PDB entry 4TNV | X-ray diffraction, 3.60 A resolution | chains D and O of the 15 polymer chains in the assembly

# Chain D
Protein: Avermectin-sensitive glutamate-gated chloride channel GluCl alpha
Organism: Caenorhabditis elegans
UniProtKB: G5EBR3 (G5EBR3_CAEEL); the construct has insertions or renumbered stretches relative to UniProt, so the offset changes along the chain: 1-302 = UniProt 62-363; 306-339 = UniProt 422-455
Amino-acid sequence (347 residues; numbered 1 to 347; the number before each row is that of its first residue):
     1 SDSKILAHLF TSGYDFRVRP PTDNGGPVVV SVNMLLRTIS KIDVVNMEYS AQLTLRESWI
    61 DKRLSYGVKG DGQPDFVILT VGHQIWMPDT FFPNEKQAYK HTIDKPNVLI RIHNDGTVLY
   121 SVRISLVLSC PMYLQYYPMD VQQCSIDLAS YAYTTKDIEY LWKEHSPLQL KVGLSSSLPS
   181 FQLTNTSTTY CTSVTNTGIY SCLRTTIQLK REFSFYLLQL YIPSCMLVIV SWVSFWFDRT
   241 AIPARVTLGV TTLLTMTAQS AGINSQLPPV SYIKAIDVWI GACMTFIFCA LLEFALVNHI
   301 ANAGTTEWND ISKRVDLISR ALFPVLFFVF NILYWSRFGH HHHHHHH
Disordered / not traced: 103-105, 341-347
Cystine bridges: Cys-130/Cys-144, Cys-191/Cys-202
Covalently attached groups: N-acetylglucosamine (NAG) linked to Asn-185
Sequence notes: linker (303-305); expression tag (340-347)
Swiss-Prot annotation at these positions:
  - binding site (L-glutamate): Arg-37, Arg-56, Ser-121, Ser-150
  - glycosylation: Asn-185 (N-linked (GlcNAc...) asparagine)
Reported in the primary citation:
  - post-translational modification sites: Asn-185

# Chain O
Protein: Mouse monoclonal Fab fragment, light chain
Organism: Mus musculus
Notes: antibody fragment or engineered binder
Amino-acid sequence (215 residues; row label = number of the first residue in the row):
     1 QAVVTQESAL TTSPGETVTL TCRSSTGAVT TINFANWVQE KPDHLFTGLI GGINNRAPGV
    61 PARFSGSLIG DKAALTITGA QTEDEAIYFC ALWYSNHWVF GGGTKLTVLG QPKSSPSVTL
   121 FPPSSEELET NKATLVCTIT DFYPGVVTVD WKVDGTPVTQ GMETTQPSKQ SNNKYMASSY
   181 LTLTARAWER HSSYSCQVTH EGHTVEKSLS RADCS
Disordered / not traced: 212-215
Cystine bridges: Cys-22/Cys-90, Cys-137/Cys-196

# How chain D and chain O interact
Pairs across the interface (15; chain D residue first):
  Asn-24(D) with Thr-26(O)
  Gly-26(D) with Ser-95(O)
  Pro-27(D) with Ile-32(O), hydrophobic; Ser-95(O)
  Thr-155(D) with Trp-93(O); Ser-95(O), hydrogen bond (side chain-backbone); Asn-96(O)
  Lys-156(D) with Ser-95(O)
  Glu-159(D) with Ile-32(O); Phe-34(O); Trp-93(O), hydrogen bond
  Leu-161(D) with Thr-31(O); Ile-32(O), hydrophobic
  Ile-199(D) with Trp-93(O), hydrophobic; Asn-96(O)
Other interface residues (no listed pair), chain D (11 interface residues in all): Gly-25, Val-29, Tyr-190
Other interface residues (no listed pair), chain O (8 interface residues in all): Ile-53

# Overview
The interface between chain D and chain O involves 11 residues on one side and 8 on the other, with 2 hydrogen
bonds. Among the polar pairs are Thr-155(D)/Ser-95(O) and Glu-159(D)/Trp-93(O). N-acetylglucosamine is
covalently linked to Asn-185(D). Curated annotation (UniProt) lists 4 L-glutamate-binding residues on chain D.
From the paper: a modification site at Asn-185(D).
Here chain D is Avermectin-sensitive glutamate-gated chloride channel GluCl alpha (Caenorhabditis elegans) and
chain O is Mouse monoclonal Fab fragment, light chain (Mus musculus). Entry 4TNV (C. elegans glutamate-gated
chloride channel (GluCl) in complex with Fab in a non-conducting conformation) was determined by X-ray
diffraction, deposited together with 4TNW.
